7F57 - chains D and E of the 5 polymer chains in the assembly; structure by electron microscopy, 3.80 A resolution.

== Chain D ==
Molecule: Glutamate receptor ionotropic, kainate 2
Source organism: Rattus norvegicus
Reference sequence: P42260 (GRIK2_RAT); residues 1-908 here = UniProt positions 1-908
Chain sequence (908 residues; each row starts with the number of its first residue):
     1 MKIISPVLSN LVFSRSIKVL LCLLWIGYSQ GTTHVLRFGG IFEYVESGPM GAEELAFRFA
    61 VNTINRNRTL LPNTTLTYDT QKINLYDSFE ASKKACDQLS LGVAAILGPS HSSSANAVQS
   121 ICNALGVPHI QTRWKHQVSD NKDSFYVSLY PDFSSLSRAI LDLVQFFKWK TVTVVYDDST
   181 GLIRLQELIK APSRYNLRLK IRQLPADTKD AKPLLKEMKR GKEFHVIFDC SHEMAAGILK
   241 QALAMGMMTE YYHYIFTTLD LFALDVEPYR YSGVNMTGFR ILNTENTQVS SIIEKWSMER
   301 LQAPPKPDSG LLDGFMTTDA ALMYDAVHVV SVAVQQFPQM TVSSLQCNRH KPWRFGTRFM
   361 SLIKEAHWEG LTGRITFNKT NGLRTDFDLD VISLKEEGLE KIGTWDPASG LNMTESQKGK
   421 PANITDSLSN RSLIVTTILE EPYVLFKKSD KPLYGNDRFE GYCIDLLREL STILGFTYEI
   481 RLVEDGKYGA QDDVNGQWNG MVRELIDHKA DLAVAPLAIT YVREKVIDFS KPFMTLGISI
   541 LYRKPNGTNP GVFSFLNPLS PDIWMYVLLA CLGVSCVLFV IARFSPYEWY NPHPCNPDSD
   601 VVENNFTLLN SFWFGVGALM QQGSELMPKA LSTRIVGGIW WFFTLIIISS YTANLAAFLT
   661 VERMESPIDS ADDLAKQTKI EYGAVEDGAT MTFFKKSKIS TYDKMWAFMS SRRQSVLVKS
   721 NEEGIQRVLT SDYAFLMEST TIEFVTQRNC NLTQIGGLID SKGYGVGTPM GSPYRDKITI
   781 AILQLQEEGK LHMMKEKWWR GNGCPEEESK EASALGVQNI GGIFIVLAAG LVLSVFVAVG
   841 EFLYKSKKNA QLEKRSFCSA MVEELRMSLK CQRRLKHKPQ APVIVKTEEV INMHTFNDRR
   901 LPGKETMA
Unresolved in the structure: 1-32, 851-908
Disulfide bonds: C96-C347
Glycans and other covalent adducts: N-acetylglucosamine (NAG) linked to N275, N412; glycan linked to N378
Sequence notes: engineered mutation L107 (Phe in P42260); variant V567 (Ile in P42260), C571 (Tyr in P42260)
From the paper describing this entry:
  - specificity-determining residues: R220 (by similarity / conservation)

== Chain E ==
Molecule: Neuropilin and tolloid-like protein 2
Source organism: Rattus norvegicus
Reference sequence: C6K2K4 (NETO2_RAT); residues 1-525 here = UniProt positions 1-525
Chain sequence (525 residues; each row starts with the number of its first residue):
     1 MALEQLCAVL KVLLITVLVV EGIAVAQKTQ DGQNIGIKHV PATQCGIWVR TSNGGHFASP
    61 NYPDSYPPNK ECIYILEAAP RQRIELTFDE RYYIEPSFEC RFDHLEVRDG PFGFSPLIDR
   121 YCGMKSPALI RSTGRFMWIK FSSDEELEGL GFRAKYSFIP DPDFTYLGGI LNPIPDCQFE
   181 LSGADGIVRS SQVEQEEKTK PGQAVDCIWT IKATPKAKIY LRFLDYQMEH SNECKRNFVA
   241 VYDGSSAIEN LKAKFCSTVA NDVMLKTGVG VIRMWADEGS RLSRFRMLFT SFVEPPCTSS
   301 TFFCHSNMCI NNSLVCNGVQ NCAYPWDENH CKEKKKAGLF EQITKTHGTI IGVTSGIVLV
   361 LLIISILVQV KQPRKKVMAC KTAFNKTGFQ EVFDPPHYEL FSLREKEISA DLADLSEELD
   421 NYQKLRRSST ASRCIHDHHC GSQASSVKQS RTNLSSMELP FRNDFAQPQP MKTFNSTFKK
   481 SSYTFKQTHD CPEQALEDRV MEEIPCEIYV RGRDDSAQAS ISIDF
Unresolved in the structure: 1-44, 160-346, 377-525
Disulfide bonds: C45-C72

== Chain D / chain E interface ==
Residue-residue contacts (11; chain D residue first):
  K531(D) - F114(E)
  D776(D) - P116(E)
  T779(D) - P116(E)
  I780(D) - D109(E)
  I780(D) - P116(E)
  L783(D) - P111(E)  hydrophobic
  L783(D) - F114(E)  hydrophobic
  Q784(D) - R135(E)  hydrogen bond
  Q784(D) - F136(E)
  E787(D) - R135(E)  salt bridge
  E787(D) - F136(E)
Interface residues without a listed pair, chain D (8 interface residues in all): E788

== In short ==
The interface between chain D and chain E involves 8 residues on one side and 6 on the other, with 1 hydrogen
bond and 1 salt bridge. Polar contacts include E787(D)-R135(E) and Q784(D)-R135(E). N-acetylglucosamine is
covalently linked to N275(D) and N412(D). The paper reports the specificity determinant R220(D).
Here chain D is Glutamate receptor ionotropic, kainate 2 and chain E is Neuropilin and tolloid-like protein 2,
both from Rattus norvegicus. Entry 7F57 (Kainate-bound GluK2-1xNeto2 complex, at the desensitized state) was
determined by electron microscopy, deposited together with 7F56, 7F59, 7F5A and 7F5B.
